Entry 4CR3 (electron microscopy, 9.30 A resolution (very low resolution: no residue pairs are listed; an interface is given only as per-side residue counts)); this record covers chains B and C of the 33 polymer chains in the assembly.

[Chain B]
Protein: Proteasome component Y7
Source organism: Saccharomyces cerevisiae
Notes: EC 3.4.25.1
Reference sequence: P23639 (PSA2_YEAST); residue numbers follow UniProt; this construct covers 1-250
Amino-acid sequence (250 residues; row label = number of the first residue in the row):
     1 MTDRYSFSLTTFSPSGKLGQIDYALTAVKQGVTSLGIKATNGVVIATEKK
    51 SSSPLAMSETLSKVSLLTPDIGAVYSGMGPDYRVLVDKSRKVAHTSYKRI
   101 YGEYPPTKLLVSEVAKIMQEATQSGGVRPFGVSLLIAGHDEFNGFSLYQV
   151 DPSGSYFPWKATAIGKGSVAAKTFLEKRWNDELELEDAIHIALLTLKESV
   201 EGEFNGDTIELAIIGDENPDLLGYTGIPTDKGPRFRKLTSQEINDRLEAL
Swiss-Prot annotation at these positions:
  - cross-link: Lys108 (Glycyl lysine isopeptide (Lys-Gly) (interchain with G-Cter in ubiquitin))

[Chain C]
Protein: Proteasome component Y13
Source organism: Saccharomyces cerevisiae
Notes: EC 3.4.25.1
Reference sequence: P23638 (PSA3_YEAST); residue numbers follow UniProt; this construct covers 1-258
Amino-acid sequence (258 residues; numbered 1 to 258; the number before each row is that of its first residue):
     1 MGSRRYDSRTTIFSPEGRLYQVEYALESISHAGTAIGIMASDGIVLAAER
    51 KVTSTLLEQDTSTEKLYKLNDKIAVAVAGLTADAEILINTARIHAQNYLK
   101 TYNEDIPVEILVRRLSDIKQGYTQHGGLRPFGVSFIYAGYDDRYGYQLYT
   151 SNPSGNYTGWKAISVGANTSAAQTLLQMDYKDDMKVDDAIELALKTLSKT
   201 TDSSALTYDRLEFATIRKGANDGEVYQKIFKPQEIKDILVKTGITKKDED
   251 EEADEDMK
Disordered / not traced: 1, 247-258
Swiss-Prot annotation at these positions:
  - cross-link (Glycyl lysine isopeptide (Lys-Gly)): Lys100 (interchain with G-Cter in ubiquitin), Lys199 (interchain with G-Cter in ubiquitin), Lys231 (interchain with G-Cter in ubiquitin)

[How chain B and chain C interact]
At this resolution (9 A) residue pairs are not listed: 33 residues of chain B and 35 of chain C lie at the interface.

[Overview]
33 residues of chain B face 35 of chain C across their interface.
Here chain B is Proteasome component Y7 and chain C is Proteasome component Y13, both from Saccharomyces
cerevisiae. Entry 4CR3 (Deep classification of a large cryo-EM dataset defines the conformational landscape of
the 26S proteasome) was determined by electron microscopy together with 4CR2 and 4CR4 from the same study.
